PDB entry 7VVV | X-ray diffraction, 2.45 A resolution | chains A and B of the 3 polymer chains in the assembly

# Chain A (and B)
Name: SAM-dependent methyltransferase
Source organism: Roseovarius indicus
Notes: chain B of this document is another copy of the same molecule, construct and numbering; everything in this record applies to it too
UniProt: A0A0T5PCK9 (A0A0T5PCK9_9RHOB); residues 1-305 here = UniProt positions 1-305
Amino-acid sequence (305 residues; row label = number of the first residue in the row):
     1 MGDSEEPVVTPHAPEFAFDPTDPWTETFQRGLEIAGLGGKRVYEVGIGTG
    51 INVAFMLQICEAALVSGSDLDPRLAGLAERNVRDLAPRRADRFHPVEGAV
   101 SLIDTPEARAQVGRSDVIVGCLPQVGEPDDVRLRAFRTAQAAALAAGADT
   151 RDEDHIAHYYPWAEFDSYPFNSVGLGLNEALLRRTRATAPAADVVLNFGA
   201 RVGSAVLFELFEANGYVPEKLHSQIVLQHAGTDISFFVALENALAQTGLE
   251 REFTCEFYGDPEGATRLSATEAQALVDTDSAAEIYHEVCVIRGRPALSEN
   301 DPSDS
Disordered / not traced: 1-16, 297-305 (chain B: 1-10, 132-159, 297-305)
Construct notes: engineered mutation Ala141 (Lys in A0A0T5PCK9), Ala143 (Lys in A0A0T5PCK9), Ala146 (Lys in A0A0T5PCK9)
What the authors report for this chain:
  - mutagenesis - E127A, R132A, P169A/R183A, E250A: decreased catalytic activity
  - mutagenesis - P169A/R183A: increased binding to Met
  - mutagenesis - P169A/R183A: decreased binding to SAM
  - conformationally variable residues (loop rearrangement): Tyr160
  - binding site for phosphate ion: Pro169, Arg183
  - mutagenesis - P169A/R183A: decreased stability

# Interface between chain A and chain B
Residue-residue contacts - 31 pairs, chain A then chain B:
  Asp104(A) - Glu212(B)
  Arg109(A) - Glu212(B)  salt bridge
  Arg109(A) - Val217(B)
  Trp162(A) - Glu250(B)
  Trp162(A) - Arg251(B)
  Trp162(A) - Glu252(B)
  Trp162(A) - Phe253(B)  hydrophobic
  Ala163(A) - Phe253(B)  hydrophobic
  Glu164(A) - Ala205(B)
  Glu164(A) - Glu209(B)
  Phe165(A) - Glu209(B)
  Asp166(A) - Ala245(B)
  Asp166(A) - Gln246(B)
  Asp166(A) - Arg251(B)  salt bridge
  Ser167(A) - Pro169(B)
  Ser167(A) - Phe170(B)
  Ser167(A) - Ser172(B)
  Ser167(A) - Gln246(B)
  Tyr168(A) - Glu209(B)  hydrogen bond
  Tyr168(A) - Ala213(B)
  Pro169(A) - Pro169(B)
  Asn171(A) - Thr247(B)
  Ser172(A) - Thr247(B)
  Arg183(A) - Glu212(B)
  Arg183(A) - Ala213(B)  hydrogen bond (side chain-backbone)
  Arg184(A) - Glu209(B)  salt bridge
  Arg184(A) - Glu212(B)  salt bridge
  Ala187(A) - Arg186(B)
  Ala187(A) - Gly215(B)
  Ala187(A) - Ala296(B)
  Phe236(A) - Thr247(B)
Other interface residues (no listed pair), chain A (22 interface residues in all): Val125, Gly174, Ala180, Arg186, Thr188, Leu240
Other interface residues (no listed pair), chain B (21 interface residues in all): Val206, Gly248, Leu249

# Summary
Chain A and chain B form an interface of 22 and 21 residues respectively, with 2 hydrogen bonds and 4 salt
bridges. Polar pairs include Arg109(A)-Glu212(B), Asp166(A)-Arg251(B) and Arg184(A)-Glu209(B). From the paper:
a binding site for phosphate ion at Pro169(A) and Arg183(A); E127A, R132A and P169A/R183A of chain A, among
others, reduce catalytic activity.
Chain A and chain B are both SAM-dependent methyltransferase (Roseovarius indicus); the structure, Crystal
structure of MmtN, was determined by X-ray diffraction (same publication as 7VVW and 7VVX).
